PDB entry 9DML | electron microscopy, 2.24 A resolution | chains F and I of the 9 polymer chains in the assembly

[Chain F]
Name: Acetylcholine receptor subunit alpha
Source organism: Homo sapiens
UniProtKB: P02708 (ACHA_HUMAN); residues -19 to 437 here correspond to UniProt positions 1-457 (UniProt number = residue number + 20)
Sequence (457 residues; each row starts with the number of its first residue; numbers below 1 keep their minus sign (Met-19 is residue -19)):
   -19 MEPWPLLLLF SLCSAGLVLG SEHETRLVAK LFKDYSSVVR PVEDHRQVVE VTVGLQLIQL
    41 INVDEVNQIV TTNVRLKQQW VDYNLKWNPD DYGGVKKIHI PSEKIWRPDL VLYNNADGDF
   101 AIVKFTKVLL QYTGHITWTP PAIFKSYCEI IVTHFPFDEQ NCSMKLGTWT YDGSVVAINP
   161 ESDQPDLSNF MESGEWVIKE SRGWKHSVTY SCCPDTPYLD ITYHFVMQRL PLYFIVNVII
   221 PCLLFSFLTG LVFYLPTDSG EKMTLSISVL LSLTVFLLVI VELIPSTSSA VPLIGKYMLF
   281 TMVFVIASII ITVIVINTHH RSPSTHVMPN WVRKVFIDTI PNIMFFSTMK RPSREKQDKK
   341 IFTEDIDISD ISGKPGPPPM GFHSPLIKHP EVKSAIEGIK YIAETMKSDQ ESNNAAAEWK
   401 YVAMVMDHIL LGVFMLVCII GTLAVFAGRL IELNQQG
Not modelled in the structure: -19 to 0, 331-365, 437
Disulfides: Cys128-Cys142
Covalent attachments: glycan linked to Asn141
UniProt features mapped onto this chain:
  - glycosylation: Asn141 (N-linked (GlcNAc...) asparagine)

[Chain I]
Name: Acetylcholine receptor subunit epsilon
Source organism: Homo sapiens
UniProtKB: Q04844 (ACHE_HUMAN); residues -19 to 473 here correspond to UniProt positions 1-493 (UniProt number = residue number + 20)
Sequence (493 residues; row label = number of the first residue in the row; numbers below 1 keep their minus sign (Met-19 is residue -19)):
   -19 MARAPLGVLL LLGLLGRGVG KNEELRLYHH LFNNYDPGSR PVREPEDTVT ISLKVTLTNL
    41 ISLNEKEETL TTSVWIGIDW QDYRLNYSKD DFGGIETLRV PSELVWLPEI VLENNIDGQF
   101 GVAYDANVLV YEGGSVTWLP PAIYRSVCAV EVTYFPFDWQ NCSLIFRSQT YNAEEVEFTF
   161 AVDNDGKTIN KIDIDTEAYT ENGEWAIDFC PGVIRRHHGG ATDGPGETDV IYSLIIRRKP
   221 LFYVINIIVP CVLISGLVLL AYFLPAQAGG QKCTVSINVL LAQTVFLFLI AQKIPETSLS
   281 VPLLGRFLIF VMVVATLIVM NCVIVLNVSQ RTPTTHAMSP RLRHVLLELL PRLLGSPPPP
   341 EAPRAASPPR RASSVGLLLR AEELILKKPR SELVFEGQRH RQGTWTAAFC QSLGAAAPEV
   401 RCCVDAVNFV AESTRDQEAT GEEVSDWVRM GNALDNICFW AALVLFSVGS SLIFLGAYFN
   461 RVPDLPYAPC IQP
Not modelled in the structure: -19 to 0, 335-396
Disulfides: Cys128-Cys142, Cys190-Cys470
Covalent attachments: N-acetylglucosamine (NAG) linked to Asn66, Asn141
UniProt features mapped onto this chain:
  - glycosylation (N-linked (GlcNAc...) asparagine): Asn66, Asn141

[How chain F and chain I interact]
Contacting residue pairs - 98 pairs, chain F then chain I:
  Ser1(F) - Ser19(I)
  Ser1(F) - Arg20(I)
  Ser1(F) - Val22(I)  hydrogen bond (backbone-backbone)
  Ser1(F) - Arg23(I)
  Ser1(F) - Tyr63(I)  hydrogen bond
  Ser1(F) - Arg64(I)
  Glu4(F) - Gly18(I)
  Glu4(F) - Ser19(I)
  Thr5(F) - Asp16(I)  hydrogen bond
  Thr5(F) - Ser19(I)  hydrogen bond
  Gln39(F) - Val127(I)
  Arg55(F) - Glu93(I)  salt bridge
  Arg55(F) - Phe100(I)
  Val75(F) - Pro25(I)  hydrophobic
  His79(F) - Thr150(I)
  His79(F) - Tyr151(I)
  His79(F) - Glu155(I)  salt bridge
  Lys104(F) - Gly98(I)  hydrogen bond (side chain-backbone)
  Thr106(F) - Gln149(I)
  Lys107(F) - Glu89(I)  salt bridge
  Pro121(F) - Phe100(I)  hydrophobic
  Ile123(F) - Asp97(I)
  Ile123(F) - Gly98(I)
  Met171(F) - Val127(I)  hydrophobic
  Gly174(F) - Thr277(I)
  Gly174(F) - Ser278(I)  hydrogen bond (backbone-backbone)
  Gly174(F) - Leu279(I)
  Glu175(F) - Glu276(I)
  Leu210(F) - Ser278(I)  hydrogen bond (backbone-side chain)
  Leu212(F) - Ser278(I)
  Leu212(F) - Val281(I)  hydrophobic
  Tyr213(F) - Ile274(I)  hydrophobic
  Tyr213(F) - Pro275(I)
  Tyr213(F) - Glu276(I)
  Tyr213(F) - Thr277(I)
  Tyr213(F) - Ser278(I)  hydrogen bond (backbone-side chain)
  Val216(F) - Val281(I)  hydrophobic
  Val216(F) - Ile289(I)
  Asn217(F) - Leu267(I)
  Asn217(F) - Ile274(I)
  Leu224(F) - Met292(I)  hydrophobic
  Leu224(F) - Thr296(I)
  Phe225(F) - Thr264(I)
  Phe227(F) - Thr296(I)
  Phe227(F) - Met300(I)  hydrophobic
  Leu228(F) - Leu260(I)  hydrophobic
  Leu228(F) - Thr296(I)
  Leu228(F) - Val299(I)  hydrophobic
  Leu231(F) - Met300(I)  hydrophobic
  Leu231(F) - Val303(I)
  Tyr234(F) - Val303(I)  hydrophobic
  Tyr234(F) - Asn307(I)  hydrogen bond (backbone-side chain)
  Tyr234(F) - Arg311(I)  hydrogen bond
  Leu235(F) - Leu306(I)  hydrophobic
  Pro236(F) - Leu306(I)
  Pro236(F) - Asn307(I)
  Pro236(F) - Gln310(I)
  Asp238(F) - Ala248(I)
  Asp238(F) - Gln310(I)
  Ser239(F) - Ala248(I)
  Ser239(F) - Gln310(I)
  Glu241(F) - Gln251(I)
  Glu241(F) - Lys252(I)  hydrogen bond (side chain-backbone)
  Glu241(F) - Cys253(I)  hydrogen bond (side chain-backbone)
  Glu241(F) - Thr254(I)  hydrogen bond
  Thr244(F) - Thr254(I)
  Leu245(F) - Ile257(I)
  Leu245(F) - Val303(I)  hydrophobic
  Ser248(F) - Ile257(I)
  Ser248(F) - Asn258(I)
  Val249(F) - Ile257(I)  hydrophobic
  Leu251(F) - Leu261(I)
  Ser252(F) - Leu261(I)
  Ser252(F) - Thr264(I)
  Phe256(F) - Thr264(I)
  Phe256(F) - Leu267(I)  hydrophobic
  Leu258(F) - Phe268(I)  hydrophobic
  Val259(F) - Phe268(I)  hydrophobic
  Glu262(F) - Phe268(I)
  Glu262(F) - Ala271(I)
  Ser327(F) - Ala317(I)  hydrogen bond (backbone-backbone)
  Thr328(F) - Thr315(I)
  Thr328(F) - His316(I)
  Met329(F) - Pro313(I)
  Met329(F) - Thr314(I)
  Met329(F) - Thr315(I)  hydrogen bond (backbone-backbone)
  Ile376(F) - Glu399(I)
  Ile376(F) - Cys403(I)  hydrophobic
  Ile379(F) - Ala406(I)  hydrophobic
  Lys380(F) - Cys402(I)
  Lys380(F) - Cys403(I)  hydrogen bond
  Ala383(F) - Ala406(I)  hydrophobic
  Ala383(F) - Phe409(I)
  Met386(F) - Val410(I)  hydrophobic
  Met386(F) - Ser413(I)
  Lys387(F) - Phe409(I)
  Gln390(F) - Ser413(I)
  Met404(F) - His316(I)  hydrogen bond
Also at the interface, not in a pair above, chain F (66 interface residues in all): Glu2, Ile41, Asn53, Gly73, Lys77, Glu172, Ser173, Pro211, Ile220, Pro221, Val255, Ile367, Ala397, Tyr401
Also at the interface, not in a pair above, chain I (73 interface residues in all): Asn14, Asn95, Ile96, Gln99, Gln247, Val265, Gln272, Ser280, Val293, Ile304, Pro398, Val407

[Summary]
The interface between chain F and chain I involves 66 residues on one side and 73 on the other, with 17
hydrogen bonds and 3 salt bridges. Polar pairs include Arg55(F)-Glu93(I), His79(F)-Glu155(I) and
Lys107(F)-Glu89(I). N-acetylglucosamine is covalently linked to Asn66(I) and Asn141(I).
Chain F is Acetylcholine receptor subunit alpha and chain I is Acetylcholine receptor subunit epsilon, both
from Homo sapiens; the structure, Human muscle nAChR with fab2-bound, was determined by electron microscopy,
deposited together with 9DMG, 9DMH, 9DMJ, 9DMK, 9DMQ, 9DMS and 9DMT.
